PDB entry 3V8Y | X-ray diffraction, 2.15 A resolution | chain A

Chain A:
Protein: Glycogenin-1
Organism: Oryctolagus cuniculus
Notes: EC 2.4.1.186
Reference sequence: P13280 (GLYG_RABIT); residues 0-270 here correspond to UniProt positions 1-271 (UniProt number = residue number + 1)
Chain sequence (291 residues; each row starts with the number of its first residue; numbers below 1 keep their minus sign (Met-20 is residue -20)):
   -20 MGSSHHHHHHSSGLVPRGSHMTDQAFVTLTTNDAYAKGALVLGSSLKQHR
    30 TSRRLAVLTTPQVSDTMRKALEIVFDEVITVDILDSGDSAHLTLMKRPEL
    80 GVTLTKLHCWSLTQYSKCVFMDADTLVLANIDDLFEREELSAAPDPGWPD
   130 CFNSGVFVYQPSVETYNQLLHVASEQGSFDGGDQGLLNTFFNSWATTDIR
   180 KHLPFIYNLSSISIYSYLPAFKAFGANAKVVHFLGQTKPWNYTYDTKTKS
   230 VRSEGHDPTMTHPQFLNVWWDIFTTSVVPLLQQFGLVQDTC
Disordered / not traced: -20 to -1, 233-239, 266-270
Construct notes: expression tag (-20 to -1)
Swiss-Prot annotation at these positions:
  - binding site (UDP): Leu8, Thr10, Asn11, Tyr14, Arg76, Asp101, Ala102, Asp103, His211, Gly214, Lys217
  - binding site (UDP-alpha-D-glucose): Leu8, Thr10, Asn11, Tyr14, Arg76, Lys85, Asp101, Ala102, Asp103, Asn132, Ser133, Asp159, Asp162, Gln163, Gly214, Lys217
  - binding site (Mn(2+)): Asp101, Asp103, His211
  - site: Lys85 (Important for catalytic activity)
  - modified residue: Thr1 (N-acetylthreonine), Ser43 (Phosphoserine)
  - glycosylation: Tyr194 (O-linked (Glc...) tyrosine)
What the authors report for this chain:
  - contacts within the chain: Thr82-Asp162 (hydrogen bond)
  - conformationally variable residues (helix shift): Tyr194
  - mutagenesis - T82M, T82V: abolished catalytic activity
  - mutagenesis - T82S: unchanged catalytic activity on UDP-glucose
  - mutagenesis - T82M: unchanged binding to UDP
  - catalytic residues: Asp162 (citing earlier work)
  - post-translational modification sites: Tyr194 (citing earlier work)
  - disease-associated variants - T82M: abolished catalytic activity (citing earlier work)

Summary:
UniProt lists 11 UDP-binding residues, 16 UDP-alpha-D-glucose-binding residues and 3 Mn2+-binding residues.
From the paper: the catalytic residue Asp162; T82M and T82V abolish catalytic activity.
Chain A is Glycogenin-1 (Oryctolagus cuniculus); the structure, Structure of apo-glycogenin truncated at
residue 270, was determined by X-ray diffraction (same publication as 3V8Z, 3V90 and 3V91).
